Entry 3CH5 (X-ray diffraction, 2.10 A resolution); this record covers chains A and B.

[Chain A]
Name: GTP-binding nuclear protein Ran
Source organism: Homo sapiens
Reference sequence: P62826 (RAN_HUMAN); numbering as in UniProt (aligned over 1-216)
Chain sequence (216 residues; each row starts with the number of its first residue):
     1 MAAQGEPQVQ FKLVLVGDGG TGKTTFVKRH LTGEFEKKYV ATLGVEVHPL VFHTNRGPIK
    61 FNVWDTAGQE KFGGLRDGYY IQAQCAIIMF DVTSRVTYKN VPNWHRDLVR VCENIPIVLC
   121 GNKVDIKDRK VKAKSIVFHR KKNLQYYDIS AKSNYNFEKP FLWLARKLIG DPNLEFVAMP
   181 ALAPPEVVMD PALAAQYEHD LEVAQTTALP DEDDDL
Not modelled in the structure: 1-6, 137-142, 206-216
Swiss-Prot annotation at these positions:
  - region: Lys37 to Val45 (Switch-I), Gly68 to Gln84 (Switch-II), Asp211 to Leu216 (Interaction with RANBP1)
  - binding site (GTP): Asp18 to Thr25, Glu36 to Thr42, Gly68, Asn122 to Asp125, Ser150 to Lys152
  - site: Gln69 (Essential for GTP hydrolysis)
  - modified residue: Ala2 (N-acetylalanine), Thr24 (Phosphothreonine), Lys37 (N6-acetyllysine), Lys60 (N6-acetyllysine), Lys71 (N6-acetyllysine), Lys99 (N6-acetyllysine), Lys134 (N6-acetyllysine), Lys159 (N6-acetyllysine)
  - cross-link (Glycyl lysine isopeptide (Lys-Gly)): Lys71 (interchain with G-Cter in SUMO2), Lys152 (interchain with G-Cter in SUMO2)
Ion coordination: Mg2+: Thr24 (together with GDP)
Ligand contacts: GDP (guanosine-5'-diphosphate): Asp18, Gly19, Gly20, Thr21, Gly22, Lys23, Thr24, Thr25, Glu70, Lys71, Asn122, Lys123, Asp125, Ile126, Ser150, Ala151, Lys152

[Chain B]
Name: Fragment of Nuclear pore complex protein Nup153
Source organism: Rattus norvegicus
Reference sequence: P49791 (NU153_RAT); numbering as in UniProt (aligned over 703-754)
Chain sequence (52 residues; row label = number of the first residue in the row):
   703 SDKPASTSGT GFGDKFKPAI GTWDCDTCLV QNKPEAVKCV ACETPKPGTG VK
Not modelled in the structure: 703-712, 750-754
Swiss-Prot annotation at these positions:
  - zinc finger: Ala721 to Gly750 (RanBP2-type 2)
  - binding site (Zn(2+)): Cys727, Cys730, Cys741, Cys744
  - modified residue: Lys717 (N6-acetyllysine)
Ion coordination: Zn2+: Cys727, Cys730, Cys741, Cys744

[Chain A / chain B interface]
Pairs across the interface (29; chain A residue first):
  Pro7(A) - Asp726(B)
  Val9(A) - Phe714(B)  hydrophobic
  Gln10(A) - Asp726(B)
  Gln10(A) - Gln733(B)
  Phe11(A) - Phe718(B)  hydrophobic
  Lys38(A) - Asp728(B)
  Lys38(A) - Thr729(B)
  Lys38(A) - Leu731(B)
  Val40(A) - Thr729(B)
  Val40(A) - Cys730(B)  hydrophobic
  Val40(A) - Cys744(B)  hydrophobic
  Thr42(A) - Cys744(B)  hydrogen bond (side chain-backbone)
  Leu43(A) - Ala743(B)
  Leu43(A) - Cys744(B)  hydrophobic
  Val47(A) - Cys730(B)
  Thr54(A) - Phe714(B)
  Arg56(A) - Gly713(B)
  Arg56(A) - Phe714(B)
  Gly57(A) - Phe714(B)
  Pro58(A) - Phe714(B)
  Asn62(A) - Leu731(B)
  Trp64(A) - Cys730(B)  hydrogen bond (side chain-backbone)
  Trp64(A) - Val732(B)  hydrophobic
  Gly78(A) - Ala743(B)
  Ile81(A) - Val742(B)  hydrophobic
  Gln82(A) - Val732(B)
  Gln82(A) - Gln733(B)
  Leu168(A) - Phe718(B)
  Ile169(A) - Phe714(B)  hydrophobic
Other interface residues (no listed pair), chain A (23 interface residues in all): Lys12, Tyr39, Leu174
Other interface residues (no listed pair), chain B (15 interface residues in all): Pro720, Lys735

[In short]
23 residues of chain A face 15 of chain B across their interface, with 2 hydrogen bonds. Polar contacts
include Thr42(A)-Cys744(B) and Trp64(A)-Cys730(B). Ligands of chain A: GDP. From UniProt: 23 GTP-binding
residues on chain A; 4 Zn2+-binding residues on chain B.
Chain A is GTP-binding nuclear protein Ran (Homo sapiens) and chain B is Fragment of Nuclear pore complex
protein Nup153 (Rattus norvegicus); the structure, The crystal structure of the RanGDP-Nup153ZnF2 complex, was
determined by X-ray diffraction.
